Entry 6OMA (electron microscopy, 7.20 A resolution (low resolution: residue-level contacts below are approximate; hydrogen-bond / salt-bridge calls are withheld)); this record covers chains A and H of the 13 polymer chains in the assembly.

Chain A (and H):
Name: Major capsid protein
From: Escherichia phage T5
Notes: chain H of this document is another copy of the same molecule, construct and numbering; everything in this record applies to it too
UniProtKB: Q6QGD8 (CAPSD_BPT5); residue numbers follow UniProt; this construct covers 160-458
Sequence (299 residues; row label = number of the first residue in the row):
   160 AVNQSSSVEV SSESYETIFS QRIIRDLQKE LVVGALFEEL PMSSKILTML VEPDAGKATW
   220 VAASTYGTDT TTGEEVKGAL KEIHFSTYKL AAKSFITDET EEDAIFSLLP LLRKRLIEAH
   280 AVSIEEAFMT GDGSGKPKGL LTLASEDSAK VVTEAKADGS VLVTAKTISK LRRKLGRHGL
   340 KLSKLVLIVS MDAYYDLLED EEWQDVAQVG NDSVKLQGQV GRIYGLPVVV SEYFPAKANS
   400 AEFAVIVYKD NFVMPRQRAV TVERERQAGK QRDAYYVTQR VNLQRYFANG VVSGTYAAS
UniProt features mapped onto this chain:
  - mutagenesis: Ile183 (I183T: Confers resistance to Pycsar-mediated defense), Met201 (M201V: Confers resistance to Pycsar-mediated defense), Met208 (M208T: Confers resistance to Pycsar-mediated defense), Glu260 (E260G: Confers resistance to Pycsar-mediated defense), Ile283 (I283T: Confers resistance to Pycsar-mediated defense), Ser328 (S328P: Confers resistance to Pycsar-mediated defense, reduced fitness compared to wild-type phage), Tyr353 (Y353C: Confers resistance to Pycsar-mediated defense, reduced fitness compared to wild-type phage)

Interface between chain A and chain H:
Residue-residue contacts - 8 pairs, chain A then chain H:
  Tyr225(A) - Glu258(H)
  Gly226(A) - Thr256(H)
  Gly226(A) - Lys429(H)
  Thr227(A) - Gly428(H)
  Thr227(A) - Lys429(H)
  Thr227(A) - Arg431(H)
  Asp228(A) - Lys429(H)
  Thr231(A) - Lys429(H)
Other interface residues (no listed pair), chain A (6 interface residues in all): Thr229

Summary:
Chain A and chain H form an interface of 6 and 5 residues respectively. Curated annotation (UniProt) lists 7
mutagenesis sites on chain A.
Both chains are Major capsid protein (Escherichia phage T5). Entry 6OMA (non-decorated head of the phage T5)
was determined by electron microscopy (same publication as 6OKB and 6OMC).
